7KAN - chains A and C of the 6 polymer chains in the assembly; structure by electron microscopy, 3.70 A resolution.

== Chain A ==
Molecule: Protein transport channel Sec61 complex, alpha subunit (Sec61)
Source organism: Thermomyces lanuginosus
Amino-acid sequence (480 residues; numbered 1 to 480; the number before each row is that of its first residue):
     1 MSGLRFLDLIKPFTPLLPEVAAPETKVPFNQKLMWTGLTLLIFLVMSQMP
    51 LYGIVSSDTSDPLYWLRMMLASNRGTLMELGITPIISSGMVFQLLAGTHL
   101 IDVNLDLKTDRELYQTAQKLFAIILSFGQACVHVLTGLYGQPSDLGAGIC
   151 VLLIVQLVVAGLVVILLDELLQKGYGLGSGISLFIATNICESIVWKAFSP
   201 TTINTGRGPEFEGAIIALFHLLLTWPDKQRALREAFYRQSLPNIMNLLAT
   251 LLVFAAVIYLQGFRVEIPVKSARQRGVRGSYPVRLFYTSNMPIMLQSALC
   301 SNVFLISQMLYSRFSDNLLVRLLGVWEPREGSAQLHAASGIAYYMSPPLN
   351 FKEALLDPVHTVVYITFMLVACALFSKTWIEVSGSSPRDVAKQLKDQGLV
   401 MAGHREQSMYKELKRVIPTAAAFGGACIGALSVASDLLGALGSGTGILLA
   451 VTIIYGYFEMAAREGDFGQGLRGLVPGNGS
Not modelled in the structure: 1-8, 100-105, 329-334, 467-480
Residues lining bound ligands:
  - 1,2-diacyl-sn-glycero-3-phosphocholine (PC1), molecule 1: Pro62, Leu63, Thr83, Leu125, Gly128, Gln129, Thr136, Met309, Arg313
  - 1,2-diacyl-sn-glycero-3-phosphocholine (PC1), molecule 2: Met69, Ile86, Gln172, Ser179, Ile181, Ser182, Met291, Met294, Leu295, Asn302, Trp379

== Chain C ==
Molecule: Protein transport channel Sec61 complex, gamma subunit (Sss1)
Source organism: Thermomyces lanuginosus
Amino-acid sequence (70 residues; numbered 1 to 70; the number before each row is that of its first residue):
     1 MSEQVQELLDIPRDFLKDGMQFIHKCQKPDRKEFKKVCQAVAIGFVAMGA
    51 IGYIVKLVHIPINNILVAGS
Not modelled in the structure: 1-11, 69-70

== How chain A and chain C interact ==
Residue-residue contacts - 47 pairs, chain A then chain C:
  Leu41(A) - Val55(C)  hydrophobic
  Leu44(A) - Gly52(C)
  Val45(A) - His59(C)
  Gln48(A) - Val55(C)
  Gln48(A) - Lys56(C)
  Gln48(A) - His59(C)
  Met49(A) - His59(C)
  Pro50(A) - Asn63(C)
  Leu183(A) - Met48(C)  hydrophobic
  Cys190(A) - Phe45(C)  hydrophobic
  Glu191(A) - Gly52(C)
  Glu191(A) - Lys56(C)
  Ile193(A) - Phe45(C)  hydrophobic
  Val194(A) - Gly49(C)
  Trp195(A) - Tyr53(C)  hydrophobic
  Trp195(A) - Lys56(C)
  Phe198(A) - Tyr53(C)  hydrogen bond (backbone-side chain)
  Pro200(A) - Tyr53(C)
  Pro200(A) - Leu57(C)  hydrophobic
  Phe254(A) - Val41(C)  hydrophobic
  Ile258(A) - Val41(C)  hydrophobic
  Tyr259(A) - Lys28(C)
  Tyr259(A) - Pro29(C)  hydrophobic
  Tyr259(A) - Phe34(C)  hydrophobic
  Gly262(A) - Pro29(C)
  Phe263(A) - Cys26(C)
  Phe263(A) - Lys28(C)
  Phe263(A) - Pro29(C)
  Arg264(A) - Cys26(C)  hydrogen bond (backbone-side chain)
  Arg264(A) - Gln27(C)  hydrogen bond (backbone-side chain)
  Val265(A) - Phe22(C)  hydrophobic
  Val265(A) - Cys26(C)  hydrophobic
  Leu285(A) - Phe22(C)  hydrophobic
  Leu285(A) - Ile23(C)  hydrophobic
  Arg415(A) - Lys25(C)
  Thr419(A) - Asp18(C)  hydrogen bond
  Thr419(A) - Phe22(C)
  Ala420(A) - Phe22(C)  hydrophobic
  Ala422(A) - Phe15(C)
  Phe423(A) - Phe15(C)
  Phe423(A) - Gly19(C)
  Phe423(A) - Ile23(C)  hydrophobic
  Ile454(A) - Val41(C)  hydrophobic
  Ile454(A) - Phe45(C)  hydrophobic
  Tyr455(A) - Val37(C)  hydrophobic
  Phe458(A) - Val37(C)  hydrophobic
  Phe458(A) - Ala40(C)  hydrophobic
Other interface residues (no listed pair), chain A (36 interface residues in all): Ser199, Ala255, Glu266, Val283, Val416, Ala450
Other interface residues (no listed pair), chain C (28 interface residues in all): Cys38, Ala42, Gly44, Ile51

== In short ==
The interface between chain A and chain C involves 36 residues on one side and 28 on the other, with 4
hydrogen bonds. Polar pairs include Phe198(A)-Tyr53(C), Arg264(A)-Cys26(C) and Arg264(A)-Gln27(C). Chain A
binds 1,2-diacyl-sn-glycero-3-phosphocholine.
Here chain A is Protein transport channel Sec61 complex, alpha subunit (Sec61) and chain C is Protein
transport channel Sec61 complex, gamma subunit (Sss1), both from Thermomyces lanuginosus. Entry 7KAN (Cryo-EM
structure of the Sec complex from T. lanuginosus, Sec62-lacking mutant (Delta Sec62)) was determined by
electron microscopy (same publication as 7KAH, 7KAI, 7KAJ, 7KAK, 7KAL, 7KAM and 8 further entries).
